PDB entry 2O4L | X-ray diffraction, 1.33 A resolution | chains A and B

Chain A (and B):
Molecule: protease
Organism: Human immunodeficiency virus 1
Notes: chain B of this document is another copy of the same molecule, construct and numbering; everything in this record applies to it too
Reference sequence: P03367 (POL_HV1BR); residues 1-99 here correspond to UniProt positions 500-598 (UniProt number = residue number + 499)
Chain sequence (99 residues; row label = number of the first residue in the row):
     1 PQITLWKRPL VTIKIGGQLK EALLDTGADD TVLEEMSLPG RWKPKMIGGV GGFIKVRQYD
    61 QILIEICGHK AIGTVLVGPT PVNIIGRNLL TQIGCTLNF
Differences from the reference sequence: engineered mutation Lys7 (Gln506 in P03367), Val50 (Ile549 in P03367)
Small-molecule neighbours: tipranavir (TPV; N-(3-{(1R)-1-[(6R)-4-hydroxy-2-oxo-6-phenethyl-6-propyl-5,6-dihydro-2H-pyran-3-yl]propyl}phenyl)-5-(trifluoromethyl)-2-pyridinesulfonamide): Arg8, Leu23, Asp25, Gly27, Ala28, Asp29, Asp30, Val32, Ile47, Gly48, Gly49, Val50, Pro81, Val82, Ile84
From the paper describing this entry:
  - binding site for tipranavir: Asp25, Asp29, Asp30, Gly48
  - catalytic residues: Asp25 (citing earlier work)
  - mutagenesis - L10I/L33I/M46I/I54V/L63I/V82A/I84V/L90M, I13V/V32I/L33F/K45I/V82L/I84V, V82F/I84V: decreased binding to tipranavir
  - mutagenesis - V82F/I84V: decreased catalytic activity

Chain A / chain B interface:
Pairs across the interface - 104 pairs, chain A then chain B:
  Pro1(A) with Leu97(B); Asn98(B); Phe99(B), hydrogen bond (backbone-backbone)
  Gln2(A) with Thr96(B); Leu97(B); Asn98(B), hydrogen bond
  Ile3(A) with Thr96(B); Leu97(B), hydrogen bond (backbone-backbone); Phe99(B), hydrophobic
  Leu5(A) with Thr26(B); Arg87(B), hydrogen bond (backbone-side chain); Thr91(B); Cys95(B)
  Trp6(A) with Arg87(B), hydrogen bond (backbone-side chain); Thr91(B)
  Lys7(A) with Arg87(B)
  Arg8(A) with Asp29(B), salt bridge; Arg87(B)
  Pro9(A) with Thr26(B); Arg87(B)
  Leu23(A) with Gly27(B)
  Leu24(A) with Thr26(B), hydrogen bond (backbone-side chain); Gly27(B); Leu97(B), hydrophobic
  Asp25(A) with Asp25(B); Thr26(B); Gly27(B)
  Thr26(A) with Leu5(B); Pro9(B); Leu24(B), hydrogen bond (side chain-backbone); Asp25(B); Thr26(B), hydrogen bond (side chain-backbone); Leu97(B)
  Gly27(A) with Leu23(B); Leu24(B); Asp25(B)
  Asp29(A) with Arg8(B), salt bridge
  Gly49(A) with Val50(B); Pro81(B)
  Val50(A) with Gly49(B); Val50(B), hydrogen bond (backbone-backbone); Gly51(B), hydrogen bond (backbone-backbone); Gly52(B); Ile54(B); Thr80(B); Pro81(B); Ile84(B), hydrophobic
  Gly51(A) with Val50(B), hydrogen bond (backbone-backbone); Gly51(B); Gly52(B); Ile54(B)
  Gly52(A) with Val50(B); Gly51(B)
  Ile54(A) with Val50(B), hydrophobic; Gly51(B)
  Cys67(A) with Phe99(B), hydrophobic
  His69(A) with Phe99(B)
  Thr80(A) with Val50(B)
  Pro81(A) with Gly49(B); Val50(B)
  Ile84(A) with Val50(B), hydrophobic
  Arg87(A) with Leu5(B), hydrogen bond (side chain-backbone); Trp6(B), hydrogen bond (side chain-backbone); Lys7(B), hydrogen bond (side chain-backbone); Arg8(B); Pro9(B)
  Leu90(A) with Leu5(B), hydrophobic
  Thr91(A) with Leu5(B); Trp6(B)
  Gln92(A) with Trp6(B)
  Ile93(A) with Phe99(B)
  Gly94(A) with Asn98(B); Phe99(B)
  Cys95(A) with Leu5(B); Leu97(B), hydrophobic; Asn98(B); Phe99(B), hydrophobic
  Thr96(A) with Gln2(B), hydrogen bond; Ile3(B); Thr4(B); Thr96(B); Leu97(B); Asn98(B), hydrogen bond (backbone-backbone)
  Leu97(A) with Pro1(B); Gln2(B); Ile3(B), hydrogen bond (backbone-backbone); Pro9(B), hydrophobic; Thr26(B); Cys95(B), hydrophobic; Thr96(B); Leu97(B), hydrophobic
  Asn98(A) with Pro1(B); Gln2(B), hydrogen bond; Gly94(B); Cys95(B); Thr96(B), hydrogen bond (backbone-backbone); Asn98(B), hydrogen bond
  Phe99(A) with Pro1(B), hydrogen bond (backbone-backbone); Ile3(B), hydrophobic; Cys67(B), hydrophobic; His69(B); Ile93(B); Gly94(B); Cys95(B), hydrophobic
Interface residues without a listed pair, chain A (41 interface residues in all): Thr4, Val32, Ile47, Gly48, Phe53, Pro79
Interface residues without a listed pair, chain B (39 interface residues in all): Val32, Ile47, Gly48, Pro79, Leu90

In short:
The interface between chain A and chain B involves 41 residues on one side and 39 on the other, with 21
hydrogen bonds and 2 salt bridges. Among the polar pairs are Arg8(A)-Asp29(B), Gln2(A)-Asn98(B) and
Leu5(A)-Arg87(B). From the paper: the catalytic residue Asp25(A); L10I/L33I/M46I/I54V/L63I/V82A/I84V/L90M,
I13V/V32I/L33F/K45I/V82L/I84V and V82F/I84V of chain A reduce binding to tipranavir.
Both chains are protease (Human immunodeficiency virus 1). Entry 2O4L (Crystal Structure of HIV-1 Protease
(Q7K, I50V) in Complex with Tipranavir) was determined by X-ray diffraction together with 2O4K, 2O4N, 2O4P and
2O4S from the same study.
